PDB entry 1ZHO | X-ray diffraction, 2.60 A resolution | chains B and A

== Chain B ==
Molecule: mRNA
Sequence (38 nucleotides; each row starts with the number of its first residue):
     1 GGGAGUGAAG GAGGCUUCGG CCGCGAAACU UCACUCCC
Ion coordination: K+: U30, U31 (shared with Glu42(A), Thr216(A), Thr217(A) of chain A)

== Chain A ==
Name: 50S ribosomal protein L1
From: Thermus thermophilus
UniProt: P27150 (RL1_THETH); residue numbers follow UniProt; this construct covers 1-228
Chain sequence (228 residues; row label = number of the first residue in the row):
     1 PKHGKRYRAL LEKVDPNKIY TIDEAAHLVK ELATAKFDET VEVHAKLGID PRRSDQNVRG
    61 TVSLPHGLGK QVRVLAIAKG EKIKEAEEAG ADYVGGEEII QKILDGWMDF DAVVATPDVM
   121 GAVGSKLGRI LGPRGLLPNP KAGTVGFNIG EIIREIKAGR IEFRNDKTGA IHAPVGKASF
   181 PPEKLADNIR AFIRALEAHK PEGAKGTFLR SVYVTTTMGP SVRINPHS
Differences from the reference sequence: modified residue (108, 120, 218)
Modified / non-standard residues: Mse108 (selenomethionine; parent Met); Mse120 (selenomethionine; parent Met); Mse218 (selenomethionine; parent Met)
Ion coordination: K+: Glu42, Thr216, Thr217 (shared with U30(B), U31(B) of chain B)

== Interface between chain B and chain A ==
Contacting residue pairs (53; chain B residue first):
  G3(B) - Pro1(A)  phosphate contact
  G3(B) - Lys2(A)  phosphate contact
  G7(B) - Asp166(A)  hydrogen bond to the base
  G7(B) - Lys167(A)  sugar contact
  G7(B) - Thr168(A)  base contact
  A8(B) - Asp166(A)  sugar contact
  A8(B) - His172(A)  hydrogen bond to the base
  A9(B) - His172(A)  sugar contact
  A9(B) - Ala173(A)  sugar contact
  G10(B) - Thr40(A)  sugar contact
  G10(B) - Glu42(A)  hydrogen bond to the sugar
  G10(B) - Pro174(A)  sugar contact
  G10(B) - Thr217(A)  hydrogen bond to the base
  G11(B) - Phe37(A)  phosphate contact
  G11(B) - Thr40(A)  hydrogen bond to the phosphate
  G11(B) - Lys70(A)  salt bridge to the phosphate
  G11(B) - Thr217(A)  sugar contact
  G11(B) - Mse218(A)  sugar contact
  A12(B) - Phe37(A)  sugar contact
  G13(B) - Lys36(A)  sugar contact
  G13(B) - Phe37(A)  phosphate contact
  G13(B) - Mse218(A)  sugar contact
  G14(B) - Arg6(A)  phosphate contact
  G14(B) - Ala35(A)  phosphate contact
  G14(B) - Lys36(A)  hydrogen bond to the phosphate
  C15(B) - Gly4(A)  phosphate contact
  C15(B) - Arg6(A)  salt bridge to the phosphate
  U16(B) - Lys5(A)  phosphate contact
  U17(B) - Lys5(A)  salt bridge to the phosphate
  A26(B) - Pro133(A)  sugar contact
  A26(B) - Arg134(A)  salt bridge to the phosphate
  A28(B) - Mse218(A)  base contact
  C29(B) - Mse218(A)  base contact
  U30(B) - His3(A)  salt bridge to the phosphate
  U30(B) - Tyr7(A)  phosphate contact
  U30(B) - Thr217(A)  sugar contact
  U30(B) - Mse218(A)  sugar contact
  U30(B) - Gly219(A)  hydrogen bond to the sugar
  U31(B) - Tyr7(A)  hydrogen bond to the phosphate
  U31(B) - His44(A)  hydrogen bond to the base
  U31(B) - Thr215(A)  sugar contact
  U31(B) - Gly219(A)  sugar contact
  U31(B) - Pro220(A)  phosphate contact
  U31(B) - Ser221(A)  hydrogen bond to the phosphate
  C32(B) - His44(A)  sugar contact
  C32(B) - His172(A)  base contact
  C32(B) - Tyr213(A)  phosphate contact
  C32(B) - Ser221(A)  hydrogen bond to the phosphate
  A33(B) - Lys46(A)  hydrogen bond to the sugar
  A33(B) - Thr168(A)  hydrogen bond to the sugar
  A33(B) - Ser211(A)  hydrogen bond to the phosphate
  A33(B) - Tyr213(A)  phosphate contact
  C34(B) - Thr168(A)  sugar contact
Also at the interface, not in a pair above, chain B (23 interface residues in all): U6, C18, G25
Also at the interface, not in a pair above, chain A (36 interface residues in all): Ala45, Arg164, Gly169, Ala170, Thr216

== Overview ==
23 residues of chain B and 36 residues of chain A are in contact; the contacts include 14 hydrogen bonds and 5
salt bridges. Among the polar pairs are G7(B)-Asp166(A), A8(B)-His172(A) and G10(B)-Thr217(A). The K+ site is
built by Glu42(A), Thr216(A), Thr217(A), U30(B) and U31(B).
Here chain B is mRNA and chain A is 50S ribosomal protein L1 (Thermus thermophilus). Entry 1ZHO (The structure
of a ribosomal protein L1 in complex with mRNA) was determined by X-ray diffraction.
